9DXV - chains A and B; structure by X-ray diffraction, 1.60 A resolution.

[Chain A]
Molecule: 2-aminoethanethiol dioxygenase
From: Homo sapiens
Notes: EC 1.13.11.19
UniProt: Q96SZ5 (AEDO_HUMAN); residue numbers follow UniProt; this construct covers 1-270
Chain sequence (271 residues; each row starts with the number of its first residue; numbering starts at 0):
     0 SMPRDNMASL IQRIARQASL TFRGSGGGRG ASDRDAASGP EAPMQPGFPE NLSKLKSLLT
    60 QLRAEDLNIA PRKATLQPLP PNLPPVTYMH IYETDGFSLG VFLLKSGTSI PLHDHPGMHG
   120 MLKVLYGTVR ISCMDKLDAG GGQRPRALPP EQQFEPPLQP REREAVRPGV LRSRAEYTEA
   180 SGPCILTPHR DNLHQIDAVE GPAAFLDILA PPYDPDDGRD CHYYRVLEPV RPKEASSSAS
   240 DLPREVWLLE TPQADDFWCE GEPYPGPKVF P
Disordered / not traced: 0-4, 23-43, 138-143, 230-239
Differences from the reference sequence: expression tag (0); conflict Ser18 (Cys in Q96SZ5), Ser239 (Cys in Q96SZ5)
Swiss-Prot annotation at these positions:
  - binding site (Fe cation): His112, His114, His193
  - cross-link: Cys220 to Tyr223 (3'-(S-cysteinyl)-tyrosine (Cys-Tyr))
  - mutagenesis: Tyr87 (Y87A: Moderate reduction in enzyme activity), Tyr222 (Y222A/F: Significant reduction in enzyme activity), Tyr223 (Y223A: No significant reduction in enzyme activity)
Ion coordination: Co2+: His112, His114, His193 (shared with A1BDE_8(B) of chain B)
Reported in the primary citation:
  - Co2+ coordination: His112
  - Co2+ coordination through a water molecule: Asp206
  - conformationally variable residues (side-chain flip): Asp206
  - mutagenesis - I109A: decreased binding to RGS52-15
  - mutagenesis - I109A (35-fold): decreased binding to IL322-15
  - specificity-determining residues: Ile109
  - mutagenesis - D206A, D206E, D206N: decreased catalytic activity
  - catalytic residues: Asp206
  - binding site for CP6-L8K-Ser (chain B): Phe101, Asp206, Tyr212
  - mutagenesis - E92A: increased catalytic activity on CP6

[Chain B]
Molecule: CP6-L8K-Ser
Chain sequence (16 residues; each row starts with the number of its first residue; numbering starts at 0):
     0 XYIVKTFWXG SHRQCX
Modified residues: ACE (acetyl group) at position 0; A1BDE (N~6~-L-seryl-L-lysine) at position 8; NH2 (amino group) at position 15
Covalently attached groups: covalent link ACE_0-Cys14
Ion coordination: Co2+: A1BDE_8 (shared with His112(A), His114(A), His193(A) of chain A)

[How chain A and chain B interact]
Contacting residue pairs - 43 pairs, chain A then chain B:
  Tyr87(A) with Trp7(B)
  Glu92(A) with Phe6(B)
  Ser97(A) with Phe6(B)
  Phe101(A) with Trp7(B), hydrophobic; A1BDE_8(B)
  Ile109(A) with A1BDE_8(B)
  His112(A) with A1BDE_8(B)
  His114(A) with A1BDE_8(B)
  His193(A) with A1BDE_8(B)
  Asp206(A) with A1BDE_8(B)
  Leu208(A) with Phe6(B); Trp7(B); A1BDE_8(B)
  Pro211(A) with Phe6(B)
  Tyr212(A) with Thr5(B); Phe6(B), hydrogen bond (backbone-backbone); Trp7(B); A1BDE_8(B); Gly9(B)
  Pro214(A) with Gly9(B); Ser10(B)
  Asp215(A) with Lys4(B)
  Asp219(A) with Gly9(B); Ser10(B), hydrogen bond (side chain-backbone)
  Cys220(A) with A1BDE_8(B)
  Tyr222(A) with A1BDE_8(B); His11(B)
  Gln252(A) with His11(B), hydrogen bond; Arg12(B), hydrogen bond (side chain-backbone)
  Ala253(A) with Arg12(B), hydrogen bond (backbone-side chain)
  Asp254(A) with Arg12(B), hydrogen bond (backbone-side chain)
  Phe256(A) with His11(B); Arg12(B), hydrogen bond (backbone-side chain)
  Trp257(A) with His11(B); Arg12(B); Gln13(B); Cys14(B); NH2_15(B)
  Cys258(A) with Trp7(B), hydrophobic; His11(B), hydrogen bond (backbone-side chain); Gln13(B), hydrogen bond (backbone-side chain)
  Glu259(A) with Gln13(B)
  Gly260(A) with Gln13(B)
Other interface residues (no listed pair), chain A (28 interface residues in all): His89, Ile195, Phe204
From the paper, about this interface:
  - interface residues, chain A: Phe101(A), Asp206(A), Tyr212(A)

[Summary]
The interface between chain A and chain B involves 28 residues on one side and 12 on the other, with 9
hydrogen bonds. Polar contacts include Asp219(A)-Ser10(B), Gln252(A)-His11(B) and Gln252(A)-Arg12(B). The
paper reports the catalytic residue Asp206(A); D206A, D206E and D206N of chain A reduce catalytic activity; 5
substitutions were tested in all.
Here chain A is 2-aminoethanethiol dioxygenase (Homo sapiens) and chain B is CP6-L8K-Ser. Entry 9DXV (Crystal
structure of cobalt-incorporated human 2-aminoethanethiol (aka cysteamine) dioxygenase (ADO) variant
C18S/C239S in complex with CP6-L8K-Ser) was determined by X-ray diffraction, deposited together with 9DXB and
9DXU.
